PDB entry 4MAX | X-ray diffraction, 1.44 A resolution | chain A

== Chain A ==
Name: cyanoglobin
Organism: Synechococcus sp
Reference sequence: Q8RT58 (Q8RT58_SYNP2); numbering as in UniProt (aligned over 2-124)
Amino-acid sequence (123 residues; row label = number of the first residue in the row):
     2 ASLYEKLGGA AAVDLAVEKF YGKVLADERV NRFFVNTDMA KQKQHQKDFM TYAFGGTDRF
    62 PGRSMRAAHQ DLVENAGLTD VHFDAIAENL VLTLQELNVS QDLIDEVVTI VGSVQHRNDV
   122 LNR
Covalent attachments: heme b/c (HEB) linked to H117

== Overview ==
Chain A is cyanoglobin (Synechococcus sp); the structure, Crystal structure of Synechococcus sp. PCC 7002
globin at cryogenic temperature with heme modification, was determined by X-ray diffraction (same publication
as 4L2M).
